7PAU - chains a and 3 of the 32 polymer chains in the assembly; structure by electron microscopy, 8.30 A resolution (very low resolution: no residue pairs are listed; an interface is given only as per-side residue counts).

== Chain a ==
Molecule: 50S ribosomal protein L2
Organism: Mycoplasma pneumoniae M129
Reference sequence: P75577 (RL2_MYCPN); residues 1-287 here = UniProt positions 1-287
Chain sequence (287 residues; each row starts with the number of its first residue):
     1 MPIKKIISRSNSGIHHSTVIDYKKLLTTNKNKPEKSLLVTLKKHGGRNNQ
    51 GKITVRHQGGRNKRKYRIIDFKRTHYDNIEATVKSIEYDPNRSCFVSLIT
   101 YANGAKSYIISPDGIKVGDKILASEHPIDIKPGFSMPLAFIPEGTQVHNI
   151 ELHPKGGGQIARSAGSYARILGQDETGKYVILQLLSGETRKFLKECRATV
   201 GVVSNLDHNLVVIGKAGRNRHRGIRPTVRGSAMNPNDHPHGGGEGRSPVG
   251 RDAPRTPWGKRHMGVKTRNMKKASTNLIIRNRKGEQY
Unresolved in the structure: 1, 287

== Chain 3 ==
Molecule: 23S ribosomal RNA
Organism: Mycoplasma pneumoniae M129
Sequence (2907 nucleotides; each row starts with the number of its first residue):
     1 UACAAUAAGUUACUAAGGGCUUAUGGUGGAUGCCUUGGCACUAAUAGGCG
    51 AUGAAGGACGUGUUAACCUGCGAUAAGCUUCGGGUAGGUGGUAAGAACCU
   101 CAGAUCCGGAGAUUUCCGAAUGGAGCAAUCCGGUAGUUGGAAACAGCUAU
   151 CAUUAAUUGAUGAAUAAAUAGUCAAUUAAAGCAAUACGUGGUGAAGUGAA
   201 ACAUCUCAGUAGCCACAGGAAAAGAAAACGAAUGUGAUUCCGUGUGUAGU
   251 GGCGAGCGAAAGCGGAACAGGCCAAACUUAUCAUUAGAUAGGGGUUGUAG
   301 GGCUUGCAAUGUGGACUUGAAAACGAUAGAAGAAGCUGUUGGAAAGCAGC
   351 GCGCAAAAGGGUGAUAGCCCCGUAUUUGAAAUUGUUUUCAUACCUAGCGA
   401 GAUCCCUGAGUAGCUCGGAAAACGUUAUUUUGAGUGAAUCUGCCCAGACC
   451 AUUGGGUAAGCCUAAAUACUAAUUAGUGACCGAUAGCGAAACAGUACCGU
   501 GAGGGAAAGGUGAAAAGAACCCAGAGAUGGGAGUGAAAUAGAUUCUGAAA
   551 CCAUAUGCCUACAACGUGUCAGAGCACAUUAAUGUGUGAUGGCGUGCGUU
   601 UUGAAGUAUGAGCCGGCGAGUUAUGAUAGCAAGCGUUAGUUAACCAGGAG
   651 AUGGGGAGCUGUAGCGAAAGCGAGUUUUAAAAGAGCGUUUGUUUGUUAUU
   701 AUAGACCCGAAACGGGUUGAGCUAGUCAUGAGCAGGUUGAAGGUUGAGUA
   751 ACAUCAACUGGAGGACCGAACCGACUCUCGUUGAAACGAUAGCGGAUGAC
   801 UUGUGAUUAGGGGUGAAAUUCCAAUCGAAAUCCGUGAUAGCUGGUUCUCG
   851 UCGAAAUAGCUUUAAGGCUAGCGUGAGAUCACAAAUAAGUGGAGGUAAAG
   901 CUACUGAAUGUAUGAUGGCGCCACCUAGGCGUACUGAAUACAAUUAAACU
   951 CUGAAUGCCAUUUAUUUUAUUCUCGCAGUCAGACAGUGGGGGAUAAGCUU
  1001 CAUUGUCAAGAGGGGAAGAGCCCAGAUCAUUAAAUAAGGUCCCCAAAAUA
  1051 UACUAAGUGGAAAAGGAUGUGAAAGUGCUAAAACAGCAAGGAUGUUGGCU
  1101 UAGAAGCAGCCAUCGUUUAAAGAGUGCGUAACAGCUCACUUGUCGAGUGU
  1151 UUUUGCGCCGAAGAUGUAACGGGGCUAAGUAUAUUACCGAAUUUAUGGAU
  1201 AAGAUUUAUAUCUUGUGGUAGACGAGCGUUGUAUUGGAGUUGAAGUCAAA
  1251 GCGUGAGCAUUGGUGGAUCCAAUACAAGUGAGAAUGCCGGCAUGAGUAAC
  1301 GCUUGGGAGUGAGAAUCUCCCAAACCGAUUGACUAAGGUUUCCUGGACCA
  1351 GGGUCGUCCUUCCAGGGUUAGUCUGGACCUAAGCUGAGGCUGAAAAGCGU
  1401 AGGCGAUGGACAACAGGUUAAUAUUCCUGUACUUACAGUUAGACUGAUGG
  1451 AGUGACAAAGAAGGUUUUCCACCCCCAUAAUUGGAUUUGGGGAUAAAUCA
  1501 UAAGGUGGUACAAUAGGCAAAUCCGUUGUGCAUAACAUUGAGUGAUGAUG
  1551 UCGAGUGAAUGAGUGAUCAAGUAGCGAAGGUGGUAUUAAUCAUGCUUUCA
  1601 AGAAAAGCUUCUAGGGUUAAUCUAGCUGUAACCAGUACCGAGAACGAACA
  1651 CACGUAGUCAAGGAGAGGAUCCUAAGGUUAGCGAGUGAACUAUAGCCAAG
  1701 GAACUCUGCAAAUUAACCCCGUAAGUUAGCGAGAAGGGGUGCUUAUGUAA
  1751 AAGUAAGCCGCAGUGAAGAACGAGGGGGGACUGUUUAACUAAAACACAAC
  1801 UCUAUGCCAAACCGUAAGGUGAUGUAUAUGGGGUGACACCUGCCCAGUGC
  1851 UGGAAGGUUAAAGAAGGAGGUUAGCGCAAGCGAAGCUUUUAACUGAAGCC
  1901 CCAGUGAACGGCGGCCGUAACUAUAACGGUCCUAAGGUAGCGAAAUUCCU
  1951 AGUCGGGUAAAUUCCGUCCCGCUUGAAUGGUGUAACCAUCUCUUGACUGU
  2001 CUCGGCUAUAGACUCGGUGAAAUCCAGGUACGGGUGAAGACACCCGUUAG
  2051 GCGCAACGGGACGGAAAGACCCCGUGAAGCUUUACUGUAGCUUAAUAUUG
  2101 AUCAGGACAUUAUCAUGUAGAGAAUAGGUAGGAGCAAUCGAUGCAAGUUC
  2151 GCUAGGACUUGUUGAUGCGAAAGGUGGAAUACUACCCUUGGUUGUGUGCU
  2201 GUUCUAAUUGGUAACUGUUAUCCAGUUUCAAGACAGUGUUAGGUGGGCAG
  2251 UUUGACUGGGGCGGUCGCCUCCUAAAAGGUAACGGAGGCGUACAAAGGUA
  2301 CCUUCAGUACGGUUGGAAAUCGUAUGUAGAGUGUAAUGGUGUAAGGGUGC
  2351 UUGACUGUGAGACAUACAGGUCGAACAGGUGAGAAAUCAGGUCAUAGUGA
  2401 UCCGGUGGUCCAGUAUGGAAUGGCCAUCGCUCAACGGAUAAAAGCUACUC
  2451 CGGGGAUAACAGGCUGAUACUGCCCAAGAGUUCAUAUCGACGGCAGUGUU
  2501 UGGCACCUCGAUGUCGACUCAUCUCAUCCUCGAGCUGAAGCAGGUUCGAA
  2551 GGGUUCGGCUGUUCGCCGAUUAAAGAGAUACGUGAGUUGGGUUCAAACCG
  2601 UCGUGAGACAGGUUGGUCCCUAUCUAUUGUGCCCGUAGGAAGAUUGAAGA
  2651 GUGUUGCUUCUAGUACGAGAGGACCGAAGCGAGGACACCUCUUAUGCUCC
  2701 AGUUGUAGCGCCAGCUGCACCGCUGGGUAGUAACGUGUCUAUUAGAUAAA
  2751 CGCUGAAAGCAUCUAAGUGUGAAACUAUCUCAAAGAUUAAUCUUCCCAUU
  2801 UCGCAAGAAAGUAAGAGCCGUCAAAGACGAUGACGUUGAUAGGUUACAGG
  2851 UGUAAGCAUAGUGAUAUGUUGAGCUGAGUAAUACUAAUUGCUCGAGGACU
  2901 UAUUGGA
Unresolved in the structure: 1-7, 923-927, 1560-1569, 2901-2907

== Interface between chain a and chain 3 ==
At this resolution (8 A) residue pairs are not listed: 151 residues of chain a and 130 of chain 3 lie at the interface.

== Overview ==
The interface between chain a and chain 3 involves 151 residues on one side and 130 on the other.
Here chain a is 50S ribosomal protein L2 and chain 3 is 23S ribosomal RNA, both from Mycoplasma pneumoniae
M129. Entry 7PAU (free 50S in complex with ribosome recycling factor in untreated Mycoplasma pneumoniae cells)
was determined by electron microscopy together with 7OOC, 7OOD, 7P6Z, 7PAH, 7PAI, 7PAJ and 23 further entries
from the same study.
